7NFY - chains A and F of the 7 polymer chains in the assembly; structure by electron microscopy, 3.90 A resolution.

# Chain A (and F)
Name: Lon protease homolog, mitochondrial
Source organism: Homo sapiens
Notes: EC 3.4.21.53; chain F of this document is another copy of the same molecule, construct and numbering; everything in this record applies to it too
UniProtKB: P36776 (LONM_HUMAN); numbering as in UniProt (aligned over 115-959)
Sequence (853 residues; numbered 107 to 959; the number before each row is that of its first residue):
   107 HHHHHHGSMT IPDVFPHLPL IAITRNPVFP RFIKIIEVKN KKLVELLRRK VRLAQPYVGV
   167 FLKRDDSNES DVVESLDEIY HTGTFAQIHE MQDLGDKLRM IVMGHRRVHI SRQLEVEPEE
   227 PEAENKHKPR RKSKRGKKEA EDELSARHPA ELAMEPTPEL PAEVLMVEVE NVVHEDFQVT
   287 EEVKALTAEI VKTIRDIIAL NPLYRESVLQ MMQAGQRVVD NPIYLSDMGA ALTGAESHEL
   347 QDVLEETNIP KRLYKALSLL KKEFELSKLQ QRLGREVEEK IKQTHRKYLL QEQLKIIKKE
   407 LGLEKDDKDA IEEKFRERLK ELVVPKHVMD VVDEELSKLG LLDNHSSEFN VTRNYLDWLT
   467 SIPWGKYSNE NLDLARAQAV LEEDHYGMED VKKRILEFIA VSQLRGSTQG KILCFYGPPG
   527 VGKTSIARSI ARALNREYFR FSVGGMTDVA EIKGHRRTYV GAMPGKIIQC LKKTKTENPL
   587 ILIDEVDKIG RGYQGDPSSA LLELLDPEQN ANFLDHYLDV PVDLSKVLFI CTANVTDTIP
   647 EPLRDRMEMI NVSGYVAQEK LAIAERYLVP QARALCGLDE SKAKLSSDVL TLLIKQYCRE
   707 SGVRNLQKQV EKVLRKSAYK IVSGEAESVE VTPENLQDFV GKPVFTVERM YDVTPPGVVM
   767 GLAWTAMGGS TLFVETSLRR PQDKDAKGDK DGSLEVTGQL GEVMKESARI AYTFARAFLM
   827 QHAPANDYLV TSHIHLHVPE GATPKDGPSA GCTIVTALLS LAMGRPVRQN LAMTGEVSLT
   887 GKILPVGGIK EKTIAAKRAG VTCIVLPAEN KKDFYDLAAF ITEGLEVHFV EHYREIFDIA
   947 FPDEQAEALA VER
Not modelled in the structure: 107-122, 222-271, 949-959
Sequence notes: expression tag (107-114)
Bound ions: Mg2+: Thr-530 (together with ATP-gamma-S)
Residues lining bound ligands: ATP-gamma-S (AGS; phosphothiophosphoric acid-adenylate ester): Asp-490, His-491, Tyr-492, Met-494, Pro-524, Pro-525, Gly-526, Val-527, Gly-528, Lys-529, Thr-530, Ser-531, Tyr-661, Ile-669, Tyr-673, Arg-710, Gln-713
Swiss-Prot annotation at these positions:
  - active site: Ser-855, Lys-898
  - binding site (ATP): Gly-523 to Thr-530
  - natural variant: Glu-476 (E476A: In CODASS), Ser-631 (S631Y: In CODASS), Ala-670 (A670V: In CODASS), Arg-672 (R672C: In CODASS), Pro-676 (P676S: In CODASS), Arg-679 (R679H: In CODASS), Arg-721 (R721G: In CODASS), Ala-724 (A724V: In CODASS), Pro-749 (P749S: In CODASS), Gly-767 (G767E: In CODASS), Ile-927 (deletion: In CODASS)
  - mutagenesis: Lys-529 (K529R: Abolishes ATPase activity, and presumably ATP-driven protein unfolding, but does not block access to the proteolytic active site or prevent a substrate from binding to it), Trp-770 (W770A: Has low basal, but normal stimulated ATPase activity, and retains peptidase activity; W770P: Has normal basal, but low stimulated ATPase activity, and abolishes peptidase activity), Ser-855 (S855A: Lacks both ATPase and protease activity, but retains DNA binding activity), Thr-880 (T880V: Enhances the basal, but not the stimulated ATPase activity), Gly-893 (G893A: Has low basal, but normal stimulated ATPase activity, and retains peptidase activity; G893P: Has normal basal, but low stimulated ATPase activity, and abolishes peptidase activity), Gly-894 (G894A/S: Enhances the basal, but not the stimulated ATPase activity, and retains peptidase activity; G894P: Enhances the basal, but not the stimulated ATPase activity, and abolishes peptidase activity)
Reported in the primary citation:
  - Mg2+ coordination: Thr-530
  - binding site for ATP-gamma-S: Arg-652
  - mutagenesis - K529R, E591Q, T803V, E812A, S855A: abolished catalytic activity (proteolytic activity)
  - mutagenesis - S855A: unchanged catalytic activity (ATPase activity)
  - catalytic residues: Thr-803, His-841, His-843, Ser-855
  - catalytic residues: Glu-801, Arg-815, Lys-898 (proposed by the authors, not directly observed)
  - mutagenesis - T803V: decreased catalytic activity on ATPase
  - mutagenesis - H841F, H843F: abolished catalytic activity on proteolytically
  - mutagenesis - E801A: decreased catalytic activity (protease activity)
  - mutagenesis - E801A, E812A: decreased catalytic activity (ATPase activity)
  - binding site for ATP-gamma-S: Gly-526, Val-527, Gly-528, Thr-530 (proposed by the authors, not directly observed)
  - mutagenesis - K529R, E591Q: abolished catalytic activity on ATPase

# How chain A and chain F interact
Pairs across the interface (55; chain A residue first):
  Glu-440(A) with Asn-450(F)
  Lys-444(A) with His-451(F)
  Leu-480(A) with Tyr-725(F), hydrophobic; Val-728(F), hydrophobic; Ser-729(F)
  Arg-500(A) with Arg-721(F)
  Glu-503(A) with Arg-721(F); Lys-722(F); Tyr-725(F)
  Ala-506(A) with Tyr-725(F), hydrophobic; Val-728(F), hydrophobic
  Val-507(A) with Cys-682(F), hydrophobic
  Gln-509(A) with Val-728(F)
  Leu-510(A) with Cys-682(F); Gly-683(F); Leu-684(F), hydrophobic; Ile-727(F), hydrophobic
  Arg-511(A) with Leu-681(F), hydrogen bond (side chain-backbone)
  Arg-562(A) with Val-566(F); Gly-567(F)
  Arg-597(A) with Tyr-599(F), hydrogen bond (backbone-side chain)
  Gly-598(A) with Tyr-599(F), hydrogen bond (backbone-side chain)
  Asp-602(A) with Tyr-599(F), hydrogen bond
  His-622(A) with Val-566(F); Gly-567(F)
  Asp-795(A) with Arg-786(F); Lys-790(F); Lys-796(F), salt bridge
  Asp-797(A) with Arg-785(F), salt bridge; Arg-786(F), salt bridge
  Arg-815(A) with Arg-785(F); Glu-801(F), salt bridge
  Ile-816(A) with Thr-803(F); His-841(F); His-843(F)
  Tyr-818(A) with Arg-785(F)
  Thr-819(A) with Arg-785(F); His-841(F)
  Arg-822(A) with Arg-785(F), hydrogen bond (side chain-backbone); Arg-786(F)
  Ala-823(A) with Ser-783(F)
  Met-826(A) with Arg-786(F); Pro-787(F)
  Val-836(A) with Pro-787(F)
  Ser-884(A) with Tyr-757(F), hydrogen bond; Glu-781(F), hydrogen bond
  Leu-885(A) with Ser-783(F); His-841(F)
  Thr-886(A) with Tyr-757(F)
  Lys-888(A) with Met-756(F); Tyr-757(F); Asp-758(F), salt bridge; Pro-761(F)
  Leu-890(A) with Met-756(F), hydrophobic
  Asp-922(A) with Lys-748(F), salt bridge
Interface residues without a listed pair, chain A (39 interface residues in all): Leu-502, Tyr-599, Glu-647, Pro-648, Glu-654, Glu-808, Glu-812, Asp-919
Interface residues without a listed pair, chain F (39 interface residues in all): Asn-456, Gly-550, Lys-594, Ala-680, Ala-724, Gln-743, Leu-784, Gln-805

# Summary
The chain A/chain F interface involves 39 residues from each chain, with 7 hydrogen bonds and 6 salt bridges.
Among the polar pairs are Asp-795(A)/Lys-796(F), Asp-797(A)/Arg-785(F) and Asp-797(A)/Arg-786(F). From the
paper: catalytic residues Thr-803(A), His-841(A) and His-843(A) among others; K529R, E591Q and T803V of chain
A, among others, abolish catalytic activity (proteolytic activity); 8 substitutions were tested in all.
Chain A and chain F are both Lon protease homolog, mitochondrial (Homo sapiens); the structure, P1a-state of
wild type human mitochondrial LONP1 protease with bound substrate protein and ATPgS, was determined by
electron microscopy, deposited together with 7NG4, 7NG5, 7NGC and 7NGF.
